3J0J - chains A and D of the 13 polymer chains in the assembly; structure by electron microscopy, 9.70 A resolution (very low resolution: no residue pairs are listed; an interface is given only as per-side residue counts).

== Chain A ==
Molecule: V-type ATP synthase alpha chain
Source organism: Thermus thermophilus
Notes: EC 3.6.3.14
Reference sequence: Q56403 (VATA_THET8); numbering as in UniProt (aligned over 1-578)
Sequence (578 residues; each row starts with the number of its first residue):
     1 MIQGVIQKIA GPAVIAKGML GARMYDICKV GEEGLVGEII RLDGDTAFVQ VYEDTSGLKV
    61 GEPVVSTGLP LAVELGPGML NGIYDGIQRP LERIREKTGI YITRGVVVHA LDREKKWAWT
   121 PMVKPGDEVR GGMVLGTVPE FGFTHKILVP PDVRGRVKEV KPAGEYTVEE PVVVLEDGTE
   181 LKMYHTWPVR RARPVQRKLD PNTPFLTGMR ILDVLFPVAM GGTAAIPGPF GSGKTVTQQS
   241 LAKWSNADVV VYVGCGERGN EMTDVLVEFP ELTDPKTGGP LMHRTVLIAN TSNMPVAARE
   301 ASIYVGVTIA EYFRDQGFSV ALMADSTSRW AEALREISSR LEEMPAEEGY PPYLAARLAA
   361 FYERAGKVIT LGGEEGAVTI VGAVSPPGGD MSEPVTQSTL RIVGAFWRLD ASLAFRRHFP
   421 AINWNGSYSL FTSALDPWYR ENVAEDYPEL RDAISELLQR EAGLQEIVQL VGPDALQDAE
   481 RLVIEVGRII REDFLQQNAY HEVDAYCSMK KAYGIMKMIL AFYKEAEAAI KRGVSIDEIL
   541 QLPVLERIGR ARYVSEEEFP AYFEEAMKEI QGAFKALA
Not modelled in the structure: 92-107, 578
Ligand contacts: ADP (adenosine-5'-diphosphate): Pro229, Phe230, Gly231, Ser232, Gly233, Lys234, Thr235, Val236, Phe419, Ala499

== Chain D ==
Molecule: V-type ATP synthase beta chain
Source organism: Thermus thermophilus
Reference sequence: Q56404 (VATB_THET8); numbering as in UniProt (aligned over 1-478)
Sequence (478 residues; each row starts with the number of its first residue):
     1 MDLLKKEYTG ITYISGPLLF VENAKDLAYG AIVDIKDGTG RVRGGQVIEV SEEYAVIQVF
    61 EETTGLDLAT TSVSLVEDVA RLGVSKEMLG RRFNGIGKPI DGLPPITPEK RLPITGLPLN
   121 PVARRKPEQF IQTGISTIDV MNTLVRGQKL PIFSGSGLPA NEIAAQIARQ ATVRPDLSGE
   181 GEKEEPFAVV FAAMGITQRE LSYFIQEFER TGALSRSVLF LNKADDPTIE RILTPRMALT
   241 VAEYLAFEHD YHVLVILTDM TNYCEALREI GAAREEIPGR RGYPGYMYTD LATIYERAGV
   301 VEGKKGSVTQ IPILSMPDDD RTHPIPDLTG YITEGQIQLS RELHRKGIYP PIDPLPSLSR
   361 LMNNGVGKGK TREDHKQVSD QLYSAYANGV DIRKLVAIIG EDALTENDRR YLQFADAFER
   421 FFINQGQQNR SIEESLQIAW ALLSMLPQGE LKRISKDHIG KYYGQKLEEI WGAPQALD
Not modelled in the structure: 1-6, 176-182, 464-478

== How chain A and chain D interact ==
At this resolution (10 A) residue pairs are not listed: 23 residues of chain A and 22 of chain D lie at the interface.

== In short ==
23 residues of chain A face 22 of chain D across their interface. Ligands of chain A: ADP.
Here chain A is V-type ATP synthase alpha chain and chain D is V-type ATP synthase beta chain, both from
Thermus thermophilus. Entry 3J0J (Fitted atomic models of Thermus thermophilus V-ATPase subunits into cryo-EM
map) was determined by electron microscopy.
